8KH5 - chains A and B of the 5 polymer chains in the assembly; structure by electron microscopy, 2.83 A resolution.

[Chain A]
Protein: Probable G-protein coupled receptor 174
Organism: Homo sapiens
UniProtKB: Q9BXC1 (GP174_HUMAN); residue numbers follow UniProt; this construct covers 2-328
Amino-acid sequence (340 residues; row label = number of the first residue in the row; numbers below 1 keep their minus sign (Asp-7 is residue -7)):
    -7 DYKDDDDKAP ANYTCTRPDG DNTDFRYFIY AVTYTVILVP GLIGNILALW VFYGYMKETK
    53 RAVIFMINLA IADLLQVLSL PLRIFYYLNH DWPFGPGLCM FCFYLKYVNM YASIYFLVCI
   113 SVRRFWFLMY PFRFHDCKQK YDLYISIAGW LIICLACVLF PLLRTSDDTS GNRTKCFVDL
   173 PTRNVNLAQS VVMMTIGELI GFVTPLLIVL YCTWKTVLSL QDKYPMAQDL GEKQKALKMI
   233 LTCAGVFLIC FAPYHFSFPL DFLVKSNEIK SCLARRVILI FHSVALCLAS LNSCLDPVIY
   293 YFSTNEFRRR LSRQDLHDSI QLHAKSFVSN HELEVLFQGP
Unresolved in the structure: -7 to 14, 158-166, 305-332
Cystine bridges: Cys91-Cys168
Sequence notes: expression tag (-7 to 1, 329-332); conflict Glu324 (Thr in Q9BXC1), Leu325 (Ala in Q9BXC1), Glu326 (Ser in Q9BXC1), Val327 (Thr in Q9BXC1), Leu328 (Met in Q9BXC1)
Residues lining bound ligands: lysophosphotidylserine (LPS; o-{hydroxy[((2R)-2-hydroxy-3-{[(1S)-1-hydroxypentadecyl]oxy}propyl)oxy]phosphoryl}-L-serine): Tyr22, Tyr26, Arg75, Tyr79, Phe95, Lys98, Tyr99, Tyr103, Ile144, Ile145, Ala148, Leu151, Phe152, Leu155, Arg156, Phe169, Val170, Met185, Gly189, Gly193, Tyr246, Phe250, Asp253, Phe254, Lys257, His274, Leu278
UniProt features mapped onto this chain:
  - glycosylation (N-linked (GlcNAc...) asparagine): Asn4, Asn164
  - mutagenesis: Tyr22 (Y22A: Substantially reduced receptor activity), Arg75 (R75A: Substantially reduced receptor activity), Lys98 (K98A: Substantially reduced receptor activity), Arg156 (R156A: Substantially reduced receptor activity)
What the authors report for this chain:
  - binding site for lysophosphotidylserine: Tyr22, Arg75, Tyr79, Tyr99, Tyr103, Leu151, Phe152, Leu155, Arg156, Met185, Phe250, Phe254, Lys257
  - mutagenesis - Y99A (7-fold): decreased signaling in response to lysophosphotidylserine
  - mutagenesis - F152A: decreased signaling in response to LysoPS

[Chain B]
Protein: Guanine nucleotide-binding protein G(s) subunit alpha isoforms short
Organism: Homo sapiens
UniProtKB: P63092 (GNAS2_HUMAN); the construct has insertions or renumbered stretches relative to UniProt, so the offset changes along the chain: 6-61 = UniProt 6-61; 193-195 = UniProt 62-64; 204-254 = UniProt 204-254; 265-394 = UniProt 265-394
Amino-acid sequence (248 residues; each row starts with the number of its first residue; note: 141 numbers in that range are skipped by the numbering (no residue carries them; nothing is unmodelled there)):
     6 NSKTEDQRNE EKAQREANKK IEKQLQKDKQ VYRATHRLLL LGADNSGKST IVKQMR
   193 ILHGGSGGSG GTSGIFETKF QVDKVNFHMF DVGGQRDERR KWIQCFNDVT AIIFVVDSSD
   253 YN
   265 RLQEALNLFK SIWNNRWLRT ISVILFLNKQ DLLAEKVLAG KSKIEDYFPE FARYTTPEDA
   325 TPEPGEDPRV TRAKYFIRDE FLRISTASGD GRHYCYPHFT CAVDTENARR IFNDCRDIIQ
   385 RMHLRQYELL
Unresolved in the structure: 6-11, 193-206
Sequence notes: engineered mutation Asp49 (Gly in P63092), Asn50 (Glu in P63092), Asp249 (Ala in P63092), Asp252 (Ser in P63092); linker (196-203); conflict Ala372 (Ile in P63092), Ile375 (Val in P63092)

[How chain A and chain B interact]
Residue-residue contacts (59):
  Phe44(A) - Leu393(B)  hydrophobic
  Tyr47(A) - Gln390(B)  hydrogen bond (side chain-backbone)
  Arg53(A) - Gln390(B)
  Ala54(A) - Leu394(B)
  Val55(A) - Leu393(B)
  Val55(A) - Leu394(B)
  Ile56(A) - Leu394(B)
  Phe57(A) - Leu394(B)
  Met58(A) - Glu392(B)
  Met58(A) - Leu393(B)  hydrophobic
  Met58(A) - Leu394(B)  hydrogen bond (backbone-backbone)
  Ile112(A) - Leu394(B)
  Arg115(A) - Leu394(B)
  Arg116(A) - Leu394(B)
  Phe119(A) - His387(B)
  Phe119(A) - Tyr391(B)  hydrophobic
  Phe119(A) - Leu394(B)  hydrophobic
  Leu120(A) - Gln384(B)  hydrogen bond (backbone-side chain)
  Leu120(A) - Leu388(B)  hydrophobic
  Met121(A) - Arg380(B)
  Pro123(A) - Ile383(B)  hydrophobic
  Pro123(A) - Gln384(B)
  Pro123(A) - His387(B)  hydrogen bond (backbone-side chain)
  Phe124(A) - His41(B)
  Phe124(A) - Val217(B)  hydrophobic
  Phe124(A) - Phe376(B)  hydrophobic
  Phe124(A) - Arg380(B)
  Phe124(A) - Ile383(B)  hydrophobic
  Phe126(A) - His387(B)
  Phe126(A) - Tyr391(B)  hydrophobic
  His127(A) - Arg38(B)
  His127(A) - Tyr391(B)  hydrogen bond (backbone-side chain)
  Asp128(A) - Tyr391(B)
  Gln131(A) - Tyr391(B)
  Ser211(A) - Gln384(B)
  Leu212(A) - Leu388(B)  hydrophobic
  Met218(A) - Asp378(B)
  Met218(A) - Asp381(B)
  Ala219(A) - Tyr358(B)  hydrophobic
  Ala219(A) - Cys359(B)
  Ala219(A) - Tyr360(B)  hydrophobic
  Ala219(A) - Arg385(B)
  Gln220(A) - Tyr358(B)
  Asp221(A) - Tyr358(B)
  Asp221(A) - Arg385(B)  salt bridge
  Leu222(A) - Tyr358(B)  hydrogen bond (backbone-side chain)
  Glu224(A) - Tyr358(B)  hydrogen bond
  Glu224(A) - Arg385(B)  salt bridge
  Lys225(A) - Asp381(B)  salt bridge
  Lys225(A) - Gln384(B)  hydrogen bond
  Lys225(A) - Arg385(B)
  Ala228(A) - Leu388(B)  hydrophobic
  Tyr293(A) - Leu393(B)  hydrophobic
  Thr296(A) - Glu392(B)
  Thr296(A) - Leu393(B)
  Asn297(A) - Glu392(B)  hydrogen bond
  Glu298(A) - Glu392(B)  hydrogen bond (backbone-side chain)
  Glu298(A) - Leu393(B)
  Phe299(A) - Leu393(B)  hydrophobic
Interface residues without a listed pair, chain B (27 interface residues in all): Ala39, Phe219, Asp354, Gly355, Asn377, Cys379, Arg389
From the paper, about this interface:
  - pairs named by the authors: Phe44(A)-Leu393(B) (hydrophobic contact), Tyr47(A)-Leu393(B) (hydrophobic contact), Val55(A)-Leu393(B) (hydrophobic contact), Arg115(A)-Leu394(B) (hydrophobic contact), Arg116(A)-Leu394(B) (hydrophobic contact), Phe119(A)-Leu394(B) (hydrophobic contact), Phe119(A)-Tyr391(B) (hydrophobic contact), Leu212(A)-Leu388(B) (hydrophobic contact), Glu224(A)-Arg385(B) (salt bridge), Lys225(A)-Asp381(B) (salt bridge), Phe299(A)-Leu393(B) (hydrophobic contact)
  - interface residues, chain A: Arg53(A)

[In short]
The interface between chain A and chain B involves 35 residues on one side and 27 on the other, with 10
hydrogen bonds and 3 salt bridges. Among the polar pairs are Asp221(A)-Arg385(B), Glu224(A)-Arg385(B) and
Lys225(A)-Asp381(B). The paper describes hydrophobic contacts between Phe44(A) and Leu393(B), Tyr47(A) and
Leu393(B) and Val55(A) and Leu393(B) among others; salt bridges between Glu224(A) and Arg385(B) and Lys225(A)
and Asp381(B). The paper reports a binding site for lysophosphotidylserine at Tyr22(A), Arg75(A) and Tyr79(A)
among others; Y99A of chain A reduces signaling in response to lysophosphotidylserine.
Here chain A is Probable G-protein coupled receptor 174 and chain B is Guanine nucleotide-binding protein G(s)
subunit alpha isoforms short, both from Homo sapiens. Entry 8KH5 (Cryo-EM structure of the GPR174-Gs complex
bound to endogenous lysoPS) was determined by electron microscopy, deposited together with 8KGK and 8KH4.
